PDB entry 5WEU | X-ray diffraction, 1.58 A resolution | chains A and B of the 3 polymer chains in the assembly

# Chain A
Protein: H-2 class I histocompatibility antigen, D-D alpha chain
Organism: Mus musculus
Reference sequence: P01900 (HA12_MOUSE); residues 2-277 here correspond to UniProt positions 26-301 (UniProt number = residue number + 24)
Sequence (277 residues; row label = number of the first residue in the row):
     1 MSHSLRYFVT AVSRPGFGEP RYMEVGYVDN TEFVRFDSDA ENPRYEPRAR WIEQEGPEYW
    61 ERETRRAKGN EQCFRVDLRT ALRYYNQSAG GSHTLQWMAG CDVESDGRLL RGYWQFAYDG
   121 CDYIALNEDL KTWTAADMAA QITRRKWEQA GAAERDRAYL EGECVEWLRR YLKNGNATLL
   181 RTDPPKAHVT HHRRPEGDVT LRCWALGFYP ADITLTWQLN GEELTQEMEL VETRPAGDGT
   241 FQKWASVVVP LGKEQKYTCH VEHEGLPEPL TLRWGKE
Unresolved in the structure: 1, 275-277
Disulfide bonds: Cys101-Cys164, Cys203-Cys259
Sequence notes: initiating methionine (1); engineered mutation Cys73 (Ser97 in P01900)
Swiss-Prot annotation at these positions:
  - region: Gly275 to Glu277 (Connecting peptide)
  - glycosylation (N-linked (GlcNAc...) asparagine): Asn86, Asn176

# Chain B
Protein: Beta-2-microglobulin
Organism: Mus musculus
Reference sequence: P01887 (B2MG_MOUSE); residues 1-99 here correspond to UniProt positions 21-119 (UniProt number = residue number + 20)
Sequence (99 residues; numbered 1 to 99; the number before each row is that of its first residue):
     1 IQKTPQIQVY SRHPPENGKP NILNCYVTQF HPPHIEIQML KNGKKIPKVE MSDMSFSKDW
    61 SFYILAHTEF TPTETDTYAC RVKHASMAEP KTVYWDRDM
Disulfide bonds: Cys25-Cys80

# Chain A / chain B interface
Pairs across the interface (49; chain A residue first):
  Phe8(A) - Ser55(B)
  Phe8(A) - Phe56(B)
  Val9(A) - Phe56(B)
  Thr10(A) - Phe56(B)
  Thr10(A) - Phe62(B)
  Val25(A) - Met54(B)
  Tyr27(A) - Ser55(B)
  Tyr27(A) - Tyr63(B)  hydrogen bond
  Glu32(A) - Asp53(B)
  Arg35(A) - Asp53(B)  salt bridge
  Arg48(A) - Asp53(B)  salt bridge
  Thr94(A) - His31(B)
  Thr94(A) - Pro33(B)
  Gln96(A) - Phe56(B)
  Gln96(A) - Trp60(B)  hydrogen bond (side chain-backbone)
  Gln96(A) - Phe62(B)
  Trp97(A) - Phe56(B)
  Gln115(A) - Trp60(B)
  Phe116(A) - Trp60(B)
  Ala117(A) - Trp60(B)  hydrophobic
  Asp119(A) - His31(B)
  Gly120(A) - His31(B)
  Gly120(A) - Trp60(B)
  Asp122(A) - Trp60(B)  hydrogen bond
  His192(A) - Asp98(B)
  Arg202(A) - Asp98(B)  hydrogen bond (side chain-backbone)
  Arg202(A) - Met99(B)  hydrogen bond
  Trp204(A) - Asp98(B)
  Trp204(A) - Met99(B)
  Val231(A) - Gln8(B)
  Glu232(A) - Gln8(B)  hydrogen bond (backbone-side chain)
  Glu232(A) - Thr28(B)  hydrogen bond
  Glu232(A) - Gln29(B)  hydrogen bond
  Thr233(A) - Tyr26(B)
  Arg234(A) - Gln8(B)  hydrogen bond
  Arg234(A) - Tyr10(B)
  Arg234(A) - Tyr26(B)
  Arg234(A) - Met99(B)  hydrogen bond (side chain-backbone)
  Pro235(A) - Tyr10(B)  hydrogen bond (backbone-side chain)
  Pro235(A) - Asn24(B)
  Pro235(A) - Tyr26(B)
  Ala236(A) - Arg12(B)  hydrogen bond (backbone-side chain)
  Ala236(A) - Asn24(B)  hydrogen bond (backbone-side chain)
  Gly237(A) - Arg12(B)  hydrogen bond (backbone-side chain)
  Asp238(A) - Arg12(B)
  Gln242(A) - Tyr10(B)
  Gln242(A) - Ser11(B)
  Gln242(A) - Arg12(B)  hydrogen bond (side chain-backbone)
  Trp244(A) - Met99(B)  hydrogen bond (side chain-backbone)
Other interface residues (no listed pair), chain A (32 interface residues in all): Met98, Cys121
Other interface residues (no listed pair), chain B (23 interface residues in all): Ile1, His13, Asp59, Leu65

# Overview
Chain A and chain B form an interface of 32 and 23 residues respectively, with 16 hydrogen bonds and 2 salt
bridges. Polar pairs include Arg35(A)-Asp53(B), Arg48(A)-Asp53(B) and Tyr27(A)-Tyr63(B).
Here chain A is H-2 class I histocompatibility antigen, D-D alpha chain and chain B is Beta-2-microglobulin,
both from Mus musculus. Entry 5WEU (Crystal Structure of H2-Dd with disulfide-linked 10mer peptide) was
determined by X-ray diffraction, deposited together with 5WER, 5WES and 5WET.
